Entry 8QKT (X-ray diffraction, 3.26 A resolution); this record covers chains EEE and III of the 10 polymer chains in the assembly.

Chain EEE:
Molecule: Histone H3.1
Source organism: Homo sapiens
Reference sequence: P68431 (H31_HUMAN); residues 38-135 here correspond to UniProt positions 39-136 (UniProt number = residue number + 1)
Amino-acid sequence (98 residues; each row starts with the number of its first residue):
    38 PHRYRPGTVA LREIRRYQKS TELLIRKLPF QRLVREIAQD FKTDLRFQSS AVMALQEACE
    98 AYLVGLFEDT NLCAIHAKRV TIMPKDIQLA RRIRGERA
Disordered / not traced: 135
Curated features (UniProtKB/Swiss-Prot):
  - modified residue: Tyr41 (Phosphotyrosine), Lys56 (N6,N6,N6-trimethyllysine), Ser57 (Phosphoserine), Lys64 (N6-(2-hydroxyisobutyryl)lysine), Lys79 (N6,N6,N6-trimethyllysine), Thr80 (Phosphothreonine), Ser86 (Phosphoserine), Thr107 (Phosphothreonine), Lys115 (N6-acetyllysine), Lys122 (N6-(2-hydroxyisobutyryl)lysine)

Chain III:
Molecule: 167-nt DNA strand
Source organism: synthetic construct
Sequence (167 nucleotides; numbered -83 to 83; the number before each row is that of its first residue; numbers below 1 keep their minus sign (DA-83 is residue -83)):
   -83 ATCTTTTTTT TTTCACAATC CCGGTGCCGA GGCCGCTCAA TTGGTCGTAG ACAGCTCTAG
   -23 CACCGCTTAA ACGCACGTAC GGAATCCGTA CGTGCGTTTA AGCGGTGCTA GAGCTGTCTA
    37 CGACCAATTG AGCGGCCTCG GCACCGGGAT TGTGAAAAAA AAAAGAT
Metal / ion sites: Mn2+ site 1 near DG-61 (its only coordinating residue here); Mn2+ site 2 near DG-49 (its only coordinating residue here); Mn2+ site 3 near DG-34 (its only coordinating residue here); Mn2+ site 4 near DG-3 (its only coordinating residue here); Mn2+ site 5 near DG20 (its only coordinating residue here); Mn2+ site 6 near DG27 (its only coordinating residue here); Mn2+ site 7 near DG38 (its only coordinating residue here); Mn2+ site 8 near DG50 (its only coordinating residue here)

How chain EEE and chain III interact:
Pairs across the interface (30):
  His39(EEE) with DA-67(III), sugar contact
  Arg40(EEE) with DG8(III), base contact; DT9(III), hydrogen bond to the base; DG10(III), hydrogen bond to the sugar
  Tyr41(EEE) with DA-67(III), phosphate contact; DA-66(III), sugar contact; DT9(III), sugar contact; DG10(III), hydrogen bond to the phosphate
  Arg42(EEE) with DT9(III), sugar contact
  Pro43(EEE) with DG8(III), phosphate contact; DT9(III), sugar contact
  Gly44(EEE) with DG8(III), hydrogen bond to the phosphate; DT9(III), hydrogen bond to the phosphate
  Thr45(EEE) with DT9(III), hydrogen bond to the phosphate
  Val46(EEE) with DT9(III), hydrogen bond to the phosphate; DG10(III), phosphate contact
  Ala47(EEE) with DT9(III), hydrogen bond to the phosphate
  Arg49(EEE) with DA-66(III), hydrogen bond to the phosphate; DT-65(III), salt bridge to the phosphate
  Lys56(EEE) with DC-64(III), salt bridge to the phosphate
  Arg63(EEE) with DA17(III), phosphate contact; DG18(III), phosphate contact
  Lys64(EEE) with DG18(III), hydrogen bond to the phosphate
  Leu65(EEE) with DA17(III), sugar contact; DG18(III), hydrogen bond to the phosphate
  Pro66(EEE) with DA17(III), phosphate contact
  Arg69(EEE) with DA17(III), salt bridge to the phosphate
  Asp81(EEE) with DG27(III), phosphate contact
  Arg83(EEE) with DA26(III), hydrogen bond to the phosphate; DG27(III), salt bridge to the phosphate
Also at the interface, not in a pair above, chain EEE (19 interface residues in all): Thr118
Also at the interface, not in a pair above, chain III (12 interface residues in all): DC7

Overview:
19 residues of chain EEE and 12 residues of chain III are in contact; the contacts include 12 hydrogen bonds
and 4 salt bridges. Polar contacts include Arg40(EEE)-DT9(III), Arg40(EEE)-DG10(III) and Tyr41(EEE)-DG10(III).
Here chain EEE is Histone H3.1 (Homo sapiens) and chain III is a 167-nt DNA strand (synthetic construct).
Entry 8QKT (Structure of a nucleosome composed of a palindromic 167-base pair blunt-ended DNA fragment) was
determined by X-ray diffraction.
